8HF0 - chains A and D of the 7 polymer chains in the assembly; structure by electron microscopy, 3.72 A resolution.

== Chain A (and D) ==
Name: Dicer-2, isoform A
From: Drosophila melanogaster
Notes: EC 3.1.21.1, 3.1.26.-, 3.1.26.3, 3.6.1.3; chain D of this document is another copy of the same molecule, construct and numbering; everything in this record applies to it too
UniProt: A1ZAW0 (A1ZAW0_DROME); numbering as in UniProt (aligned over 1-1722)
Amino-acid sequence (1722 residues; numbered 1 to 1722; the number before each row is that of its first residue):
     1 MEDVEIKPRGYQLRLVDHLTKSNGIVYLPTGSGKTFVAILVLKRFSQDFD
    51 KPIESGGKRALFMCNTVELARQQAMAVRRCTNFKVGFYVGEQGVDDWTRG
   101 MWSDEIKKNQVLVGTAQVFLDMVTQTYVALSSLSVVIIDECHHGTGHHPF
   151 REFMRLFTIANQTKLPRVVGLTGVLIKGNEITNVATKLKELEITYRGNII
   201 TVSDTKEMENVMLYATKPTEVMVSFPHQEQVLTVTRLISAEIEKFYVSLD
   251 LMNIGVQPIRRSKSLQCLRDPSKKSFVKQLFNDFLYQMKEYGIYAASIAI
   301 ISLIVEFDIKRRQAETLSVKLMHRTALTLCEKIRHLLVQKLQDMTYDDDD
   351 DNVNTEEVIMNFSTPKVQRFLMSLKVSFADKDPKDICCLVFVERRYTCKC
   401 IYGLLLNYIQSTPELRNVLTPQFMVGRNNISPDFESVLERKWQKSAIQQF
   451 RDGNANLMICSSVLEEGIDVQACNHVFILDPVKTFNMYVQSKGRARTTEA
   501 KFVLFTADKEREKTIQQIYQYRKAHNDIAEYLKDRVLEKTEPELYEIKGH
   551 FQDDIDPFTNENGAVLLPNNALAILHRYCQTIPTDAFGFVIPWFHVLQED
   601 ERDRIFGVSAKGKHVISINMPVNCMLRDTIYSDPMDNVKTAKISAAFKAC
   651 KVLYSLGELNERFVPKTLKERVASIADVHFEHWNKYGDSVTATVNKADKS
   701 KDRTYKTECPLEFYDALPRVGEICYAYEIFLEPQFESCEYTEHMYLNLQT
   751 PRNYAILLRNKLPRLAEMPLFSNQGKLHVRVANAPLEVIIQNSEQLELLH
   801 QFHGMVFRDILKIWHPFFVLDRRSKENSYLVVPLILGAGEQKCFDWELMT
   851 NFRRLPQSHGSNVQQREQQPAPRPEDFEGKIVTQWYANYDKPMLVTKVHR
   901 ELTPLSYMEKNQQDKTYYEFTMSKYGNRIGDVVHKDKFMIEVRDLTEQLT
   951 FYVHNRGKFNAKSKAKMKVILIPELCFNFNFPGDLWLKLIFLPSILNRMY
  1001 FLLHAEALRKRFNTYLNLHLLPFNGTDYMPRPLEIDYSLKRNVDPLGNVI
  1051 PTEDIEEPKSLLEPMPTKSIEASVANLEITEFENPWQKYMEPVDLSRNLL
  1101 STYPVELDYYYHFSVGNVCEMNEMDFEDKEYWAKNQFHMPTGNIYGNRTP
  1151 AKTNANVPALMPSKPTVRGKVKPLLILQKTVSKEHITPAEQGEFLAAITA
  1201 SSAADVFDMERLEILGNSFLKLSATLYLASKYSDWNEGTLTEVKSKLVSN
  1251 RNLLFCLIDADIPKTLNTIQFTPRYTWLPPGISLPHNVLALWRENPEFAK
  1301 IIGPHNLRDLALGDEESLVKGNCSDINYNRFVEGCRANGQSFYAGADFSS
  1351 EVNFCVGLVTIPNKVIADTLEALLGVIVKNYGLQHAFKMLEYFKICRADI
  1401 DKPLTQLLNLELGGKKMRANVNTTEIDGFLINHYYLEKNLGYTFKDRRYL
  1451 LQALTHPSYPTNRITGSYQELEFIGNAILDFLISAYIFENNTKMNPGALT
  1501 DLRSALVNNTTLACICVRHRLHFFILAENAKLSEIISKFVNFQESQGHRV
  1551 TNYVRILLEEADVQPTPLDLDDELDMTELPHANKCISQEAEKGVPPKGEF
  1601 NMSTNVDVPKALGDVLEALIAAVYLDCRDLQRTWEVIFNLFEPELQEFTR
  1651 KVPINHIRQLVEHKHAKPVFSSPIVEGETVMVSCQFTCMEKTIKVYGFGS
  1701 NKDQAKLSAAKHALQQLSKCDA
Disordered / not traced: 1, 1043-1168, 1560-1593
Differences from the reference sequence: conflict Asn-1217 (Asp in A1ZAW0), Asn-1476 (Asp in A1ZAW0)
Reported in the primary citation:
  - conformationally variable residues (order/disorder transition): Thr-1551 to Glu-1559, Glu-1560 to Gly-1593, Val-1594 to Val-1608

== How chain A and chain D interact ==
Pairs across the interface (17; chain A residue first):
  Lys-441(A) with Asp-527(D), salt bridge
  Glu-1333(A) with Ile-1431(D); Asn-1432(D), hydrogen bond
  Gln-1340(A) with Thr-1461(D)
  Phe-1342(A) with Asn-253(D); Ile-254(D); Gly-255(D); Val-256(D), hydrophobic
  Tyr-1343(A) with Asn-253(D), hydrogen bond
  Lys-1667(A) with Glu-229(D)
  Phe-1670(A) with Lys-509(D)
  Ser-1671(A) with Lys-509(D)
  Ser-1672(A) with Lys-509(D), hydrogen bond (backbone-backbone); Glu-510(D); Lys-513(D), hydrogen bond
  Pro-1673(A) with Lys-513(D)
  Ile-1674(A) with Glu-512(D)
Other interface residues (no listed pair), chain A (15 interface residues in all): Arg-1336, Pro-1668, Val-1669, Lys-1694
Other interface residues (no listed pair), chain D (17 interface residues in all): Asn-183, Gln-257, Lys-274, Asp-508

== Overview ==
15 residues of chain A face 17 of chain D across their interface, with 4 hydrogen bonds and 1 salt bridge.
Polar pairs include Lys-441(A)/Asp-527(D), Glu-1333(A)/Asn-1432(D) and Tyr-1343(A)/Asn-253(D). From the paper:
conformational variability at Thr-1551(A), Glu-1560(A) and Val-1594(A).
Chain A and chain D are both Dicer-2, isoform A (Drosophila melanogaster); the structure, DmDcr-2/R2D2/LoqsPD
with 50bp-dsRNA in Dimer state, was determined by electron microscopy together with 8HF1 from the same study.
